PDB entry 7MEP | electron microscopy, 3.50 A resolution | chains K and D of the 14 polymer chains in the assembly

[Chain K]
Protein: RM19R mAb Light chain
From: Macaca mulatta
Sequence (107 residues; each row starts with the number of its first residue):
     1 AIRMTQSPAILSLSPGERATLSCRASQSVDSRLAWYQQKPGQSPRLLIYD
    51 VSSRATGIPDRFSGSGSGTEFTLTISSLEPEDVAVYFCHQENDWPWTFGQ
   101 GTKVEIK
Disordered / not traced: 1-2
Cystine bridges: Cys23-Cys88

[Chain D]
Protein: BG505 SOSIPv5.2(7S) - gp120
From: Human immunodeficiency virus
Sequence (666 residues; each row starts with the number of its first residue; note: 13 numbers in that range are skipped by the numbering (no residue carries them; nothing is unmodelled there); a row labelled like 185A-185J holds insertion residues (185A, then the next letters in order); numbers below 1 keep their minus sign (Met-1 is residue -1)):
    -1 MKRGLCCVLLLCGAVFVSPSQEIHARFRRGARAENLWVTVYYGVPVWKDA
    49 ETTLFCASDAKAYETKKHNVWATHCCVPTDPNPQEIHLENVTEEFNMWKN
    99 NMVEQMHTDIISLWDQSLKPCVKLTPLCVTLQCTNVTNNITDD
   150 MRGELKNCSFNMTTELRDKKQKVYSLFYRLDVVQIN
185A-185J ENQGNRSNNS
   188 NKEYRLINCNTSAITQACPKVSFEPIPIHYCAPAGFAILKCKDKKFNGTG
   238 PCTNVSTVQCTHGIKPVVSTQLLLNGSLAEEEVIIRSENITNNAKNILVQ
   288 LNESVQINCTRPNNNTVKSIRI
   312 GPGQWFYYTGDI
  323A I
   324 GDIRQAHCNVSKATWNETLGKVVKQLRKHFGNNTIIRFANSSGGDLEVTT
   374 HSFNCGGEFFYCNTSGLFNSTWIS
   399 NTSVQGSNSTGSNDSITLPCRIKQIINMWQRIGQAMYAPPIQGVIRCVSN
   449 ITGLILTRDGGSTNSTTETFRPGGGDMRDNWRSELYKYKVVKIEPLGVAP
   499 TRCKRRVVGRRRRRRAVGIGAVSLGFLGAAGSTMGAASMTLTVQARNLLS
   549 GIVQQQSNLLRAPECQQHLLKDTHWGIKQLQARVLAVEHYLRDQQLLGIW
   599 GCSGKLICCTNVPWNSSWSNRNLSEIWDNMTWLQWDKEISNYTQIIYGLL
   649 EESQNQQEKNEQDLLELD
Disordered / not traced: -1 to 32, 59-64, 185A-185J, 399-410, 506-666
Cystine bridges: Cys54-Cys73, Cys119-Cys205, Cys126-Cys196, Cys131-Cys157, Cys218-Cys247, Cys228-Cys239, Cys296-Cys331, Cys378-Cys445, Cys385-Cys418
Covalent attachments: N-acetylglucosamine (NAG) linked to Asn88, Asn133, Asn156, Asn160, Asn197, Asn234, Asn241, Asn262, Asn276, Asn289, Asn295, Asn301, Asn332, Asn339, Asn355, Asn363, Asn386, Asn392, Asn448

[Chain K / chain D interface]
Residue-residue contacts (7; chain K residue first):
  Asp30(K) with Lys502(D), salt bridge
  Arg32(K) with Arg500(D), hydrogen bond (side chain-backbone); Cys501(D)
  Asp50(K) with Asn33(D); Arg500(D), salt bridge
  Ser52(K) with Asn33(D)
  Ser53(K) with Asn33(D), hydrogen bond (side chain-backbone)
Other interface residues (no listed pair), chain K (7 interface residues in all): Ser31, Tyr49
Other interface residues (no listed pair), chain D (5 interface residues in all): Trp35

[Overview]
7 residues of chain K and 5 residues of chain D are in contact; the contacts include 2 hydrogen bonds and 2
salt bridges. Polar pairs include Asp30(K)-Lys502(D), Asp50(K)-Arg500(D) and Arg32(K)-Arg500(D).
Chain K is RM19R mAb Light chain (Macaca mulatta) and chain D is BG505 SOSIPv5.2(7S) - gp120 (Human
immunodeficiency virus); the structure, BG505 SOSIP.v5.2(7S) in complex with the monoclonal antibodies
Rh.33172 mAb.1 and RM19R, was determined by electron microscopy (same publication as 7MDT and 7MDU).
